5HED - chains A and B; structure by X-ray diffraction, 1.70 A resolution.

== Chain A ==
Molecule: Disks large homolog 4
Organism: Rattus norvegicus
Notes: fragment: PDZ-3 domain; engineered mutation(s): T-2F
Reference sequence: P31016 (DLG4_RAT); numbering as in UniProt (aligned over 302-402)
Chain sequence (119 residues; numbered 297 to 415; the number before each row is that of its first residue):
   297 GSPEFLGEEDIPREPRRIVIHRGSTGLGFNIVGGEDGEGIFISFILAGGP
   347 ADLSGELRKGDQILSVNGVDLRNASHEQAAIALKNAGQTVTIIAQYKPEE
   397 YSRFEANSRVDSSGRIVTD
Unresolved in the structure: 297
Differences from the reference sequence: expression tag (297-301, 403-415)
From the paper describing this entry:
  - mutagenesis - G330T, H372A: increased binding to Cysteine-rich PDZ-binding protein (chain B)
  - conformationally variable residues (loop rearrangement, side-chain flip): Gly330, His372
  - specificity-determining residues: His372
  - mutagenesis - G330T: unchanged binding to Cysteine-rich PDZ-binding protein (chain B)

== Chain B ==
Molecule: Cysteine-rich PDZ-binding protein
Notes: fragment: PDZ3-binding domain
Reference sequence: Q792Q4 (CRIPT_RAT); residues 1-9 here correspond to UniProt positions 93-101 (UniProt number = residue number + 92)
Chain sequence (9 residues; each row starts with the number of its first residue):
     1 TKNYKQFSV
Unresolved in the structure: 1
Differences from the reference sequence: engineered mutation Phe7 (Thr99 in Q792Q4)
UniProt features mapped onto this chain:
  - region: Asn3 to Gln6, Ser8, Val9 (Sufficient for interaction with DLG4), Gln6, Ser8, Val9 (PDZ3-binding)

== How chain A and chain B interact ==
Pairs across the interface (28; chain A residue first):
  Gly322(A) with Val9(B)
  Leu323(A) with Val9(B), hydrogen bond (backbone-backbone)
  Gly324(A) with Val9(B), hydrogen bond (backbone-backbone)
  Phe325(A) with Ser8(B); Val9(B), hydrogen bond (backbone-backbone)
  Asn326(A) with Gln6(B), hydrogen bond; Phe7(B); Ser8(B), hydrogen bond
  Ile327(A) with Lys5(B); Gln6(B); Phe7(B), hydrogen bond (backbone-backbone)
  Val328(A) with Tyr4(B), hydrophobic; Lys5(B); Gln6(B)
  Gly329(A) with Tyr4(B); Lys5(B), hydrogen bond (backbone-backbone)
  Gly330(A) with Lys2(B); Asn3(B)
  Glu331(A) with Lys2(B), hydrogen bond (backbone-backbone); Asn3(B)
  Ser339(A) with Gln6(B), hydrogen bond
  His372(A) with Asn3(B), hydrogen bond; Lys5(B); Phe7(B)
  Glu373(A) with Phe7(B)
  Ala376(A) with Phe7(B), hydrophobic
  Lys380(A) with Ser8(B)
  Arg399(A) with Lys2(B)
Interface residues without a listed pair, chain A (20 interface residues in all): Asp332, Glu334, Leu379, Phe400
The authors on this interface:
  - hot spots on chain A (mutagenesis) - H372A (34-fold): decreased binding to Cysteine-rich PDZ-binding protein (chain B)

== In short ==
Chain A and chain B form an interface of 20 and 8 residues respectively; the contacts include 10 hydrogen
bonds. Polar contacts include Gly324(A)-Val9(B), Asn326(A)-Gln6(B) and Asn326(A)-Ser8(B). From the paper:
G330T and H372A of chain A increase binding to Cysteine-rich PDZ-binding protein (chain B); the specificity
determinant His372(A).
Chain A is Disks large homolog 4 (Rattus norvegicus) and chain B is Cysteine-rich PDZ-binding protein; the
structure, The third PDZ domain from the synaptic protein PSD-95 in complex with a mutant C-terminal peptide
..., was determined by X-ray diffraction together with 5HEB, 5HEY, 5HF1, 5HFB, 5HFC and 5HFF from the same
study.
